7BYT - chain A; structure by X-ray diffraction, 1.50 A resolution.

Chain A:
Name: Galactan 1,3-beta-galactosidase
Source organism: Phanerochaete chrysosporium
Notes: EC 3.2.1.145
UniProtKB: Q50KB2 (Q50KB2_PHACH); residue numbers follow UniProt; this construct covers 22-448
Chain sequence (427 residues; numbered 22 to 448; the number before each row is that of its first residue):
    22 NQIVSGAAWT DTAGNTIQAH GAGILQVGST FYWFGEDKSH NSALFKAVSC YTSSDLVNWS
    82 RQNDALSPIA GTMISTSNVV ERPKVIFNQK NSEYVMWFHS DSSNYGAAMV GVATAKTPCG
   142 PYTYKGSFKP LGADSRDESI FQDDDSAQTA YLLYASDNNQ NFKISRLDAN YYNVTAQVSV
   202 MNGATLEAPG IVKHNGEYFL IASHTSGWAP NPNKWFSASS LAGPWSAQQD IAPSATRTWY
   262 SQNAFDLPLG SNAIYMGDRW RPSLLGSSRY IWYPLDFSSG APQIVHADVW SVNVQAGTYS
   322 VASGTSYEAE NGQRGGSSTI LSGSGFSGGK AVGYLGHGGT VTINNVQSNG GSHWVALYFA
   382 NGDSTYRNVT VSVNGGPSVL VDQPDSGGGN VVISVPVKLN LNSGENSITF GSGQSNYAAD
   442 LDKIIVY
Disulfide bonds: Cys71-Cys140
Glycans and other covalent adducts: N-acetylglucosamine (NAG) linked to Asn79, Asn194, Asn389
Bound ions: Ca2+: Glu329, Glu331, Ser348, Lys351, Asp443
Small-molecule neighbours:
  - beta-D-galactopyranose (GAL): Leu342, Gly354, Tyr355, Arg388, Tyr438, Ala439, Asp441
  - alpha-D-galactopyranose (GLA): Glu102, Arg103, Tyr126, Asp158, Glu208, Gly228, Trp229, Gln263, Trp281
What the authors report for this chain:
  - binding site for alpha-D-galactopyranose: Gly228, Gln263
  - catalytic residues: Glu102, Glu208, Gln263
  - catalytic residues: Asp158 (proposed by the authors, not directly observed)
  - mutagenesis - E102A, E102Q, E208A, E208Q, Q263A, Q263E: abolished catalytic activity
  - specificity-determining residues: Ala352 to Tyr355, Tyr438 to Asp441 (proposed by the authors, not directly observed)

In short:
Ligands of chain A: alpha-D-galactopyranose and beta-D-galactopyranose. N-acetylglucosamine is covalently
linked to Asn79, Asn194 and Asn389. Glu329, Glu331, Ser348, Lys351 and Asp443 coordinate Ca2+. The paper
reports catalytic residues Glu102, Glu208 and Gln263 among others; E102A, E102Q and E208A, among others,
abolish catalytic activity; 6 substitutions were tested in all.
Chain A is Galactan 1,3-beta-galactosidase (Phanerochaete chrysosporium); the structure, Crystal structure of
exo-beta-1,3-galactanase from Phanerochaete chrysosporium Pc1,3Gal43A with galactose, was determined by X-ray
diffraction, deposited together with 7BYS, 7BYV and 7BYX.
